8UKS - chains C and K of the 13 polymer chains in the assembly; structure by X-ray diffraction, 3.40 A resolution.

== Chain C ==
Name: DNA-directed RNA polymerase II subunit RPB3
From: Saccharomyces cerevisiae S288C
UniProt: P16370 (RPB3_YEAST); numbering as in UniProt (aligned over 1-318)
Chain sequence (318 residues; row label = number of the first residue in the row):
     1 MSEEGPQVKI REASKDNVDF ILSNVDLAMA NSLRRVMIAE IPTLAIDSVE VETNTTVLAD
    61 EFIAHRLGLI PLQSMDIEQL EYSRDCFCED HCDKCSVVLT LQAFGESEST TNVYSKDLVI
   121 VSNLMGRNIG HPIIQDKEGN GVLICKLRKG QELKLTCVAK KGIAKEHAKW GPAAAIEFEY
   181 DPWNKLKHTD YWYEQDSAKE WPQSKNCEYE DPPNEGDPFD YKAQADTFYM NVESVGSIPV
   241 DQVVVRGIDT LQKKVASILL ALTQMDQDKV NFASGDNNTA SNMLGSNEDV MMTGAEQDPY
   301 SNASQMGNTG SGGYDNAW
Not modelled in the structure: 1, 269-318
Ion coordination: Zn2+: Cys-86, Cys-88, Cys-92, Cys-95
Swiss-Prot annotation at these positions:
  - binding site (Zn(2+)): Cys-86, Cys-88, Cys-92, Cys-95
  - modified residue: Ser-2 (N-acetylserine)
  - natural variant: Ala-30 (A30D: In mutant RPB3-1)
  - mutagenesis: Lys-9 (K9E: Transcript termination readthrough)

== Chain K ==
Name: DNA-directed RNA polymerase II subunit RPB11
From: Saccharomyces cerevisiae S288C
UniProt: P38902 (RPB11_YEAST); numbering as in UniProt (aligned over 1-120)
Chain sequence (120 residues; row label = number of the first residue in the row):
     1 MNAPDRFELF LLGEGESKLK IDPDTKAPNA VVITFEKEDH TLGNLIRAEL LNDRKVLFAA
    61 YKVEHPFFAR FKLRIQTTEG YDPKDALKNA CNSIINKLGA LKTNFETEWN LQTLAADDAF
Not modelled in the structure: 115-120
Swiss-Prot annotation at these positions:
  - mutagenesis: Glu-108 (E108G/V: Transcript termination readthrough; E108K: Transcript termination readthrough. Lethal), Leu-111 (L111P: Transcript termination readthrough), Leu-114 (L114P: Transcript termination readthrough)

== Chain C / chain K interface ==
Contacting residue pairs (75):
  Ser-2(C) / Asn-104(K)  hydrogen bond
  Glu-3(C) / Ala-100(K)
  Glu-3(C) / Thr-103(K)
  Glu-3(C) / Asn-104(K)  hydrogen bond (backbone-side chain)
  Glu-4(C) / Ala-100(K)
  Pro-6(C) / Lys-97(K)
  Pro-6(C) / Leu-101(K)  hydrophobic
  Pro-6(C) / Asn-104(K)  hydrogen bond (backbone-side chain)
  Val-8(C) / Leu-101(K)  hydrophobic
  Val-8(C) / Phe-105(K)  hydrophobic
  Val-8(C) / Glu-108(K)
  Lys-9(C) / Glu-108(K)
  Ile-10(C) / Phe-105(K)  hydrophobic
  Ile-10(C) / Glu-108(K)
  Ile-10(C) / Trp-109(K)
  Ile-10(C) / Gln-112(K)  hydrogen bond (backbone-side chain)
  Ala-13(C) / Leu-114(K)
  Val-18(C) / Trp-109(K)
  Phe-20(C) / Phe-105(K)  hydrophobic
  Leu-22(C) / Leu-101(K)  hydrophobic
  Val-25(C) / Leu-101(K)  hydrophobic
  Ala-28(C) / Asn-44(K)
  Ala-28(C) / Ala-48(K)  hydrophobic
  Met-29(C) / Leu-45(K)  hydrophobic
  Ser-32(C) / Thr-41(K)  hydrogen bond (side chain-backbone)
  Ser-32(C) / Leu-45(K)
  Leu-33(C) / Leu-101(K)  hydrophobic
  Arg-35(C) / Asp-39(K)  salt bridge
  Arg-35(C) / His-40(K)
  Arg-35(C) / Thr-41(K)  hydrogen bond
  Val-36(C) / Thr-41(K)
  Arg-84(C) / Phe-10(K)
  Arg-84(C) / Leu-11(K)
  Ile-163(C) / Phe-10(K)  hydrophobic
  Ala-164(C) / Arg-6(K)
  Lys-165(C) / Arg-6(K)  hydrogen bond (backbone-side chain)
  Glu-166(C) / Arg-6(K)  hydrogen bond (backbone-side chain)
  His-167(C) / Arg-6(K)
  Asp-241(C) / Phe-105(K)
  Asp-241(C) / Trp-109(K)
  Val-244(C) / Phe-105(K)  hydrophobic
  Val-245(C) / Lys-102(K)
  Ile-248(C) / Leu-98(K)
  Ile-248(C) / Leu-101(K)  hydrophobic
  Ile-248(C) / Lys-102(K)
  Asp-249(C) / Lys-102(K)  salt bridge
  Leu-251(C) / Thr-41(K)
  Leu-251(C) / Leu-45(K)  hydrophobic
  Leu-251(C) / Leu-98(K)  hydrophobic
  Gln-252(C) / Ile-95(K)  hydrogen bond (side chain-backbone)
  Gln-252(C) / Leu-98(K)
  Gln-252(C) / Gly-99(K)
  Gln-252(C) / Lys-102(K)  hydrogen bond
  Lys-254(C) / Glu-38(K)  salt bridge
  Lys-254(C) / Leu-42(K)
  Val-255(C) / Leu-42(K)  hydrophobic
  Val-255(C) / Cys-91(K)
  Val-255(C) / Ile-95(K)  hydrophobic
  Ala-256(C) / Ile-95(K)
  Ile-258(C) / Lys-18(K)
  Ile-258(C) / Leu-19(K)
  Ile-258(C) / Phe-35(K)  hydrophobic
  Ile-258(C) / Leu-42(K)  hydrophobic
  Ile-258(C) / Cys-91(K)  hydrophobic
  Leu-259(C) / Lys-88(K)  hydrogen bond (backbone-side chain)
  Leu-259(C) / Cys-91(K)  hydrophobic
  Leu-259(C) / Asn-92(K)
  Leu-259(C) / Ile-95(K)  hydrophobic
  Leu-262(C) / Leu-19(K)  hydrophobic
  Leu-262(C) / Ile-21(K)  hydrophobic
  Leu-262(C) / Leu-87(K)  hydrophobic
  Leu-262(C) / Lys-88(K)
  Thr-263(C) / Lys-88(K)
  Met-265(C) / Leu-19(K)
  Asp-266(C) / Lys-88(K)
Interface residues without a listed pair, chain C (45 interface residues in all): Gln-7, Ser-14, Asp-26, Ala-168, Ala-261
Interface residues without a listed pair, chain K (40 interface residues in all): Phe-7, Lys-20, Glu-49, Asn-52, Ile-94, Glu-106, Thr-107

== Overview ==
45 residues of chain C face 40 of chain K across their interface, with 11 hydrogen bonds and 3 salt bridges.
Among the polar pairs are Arg-35(C)/Asp-39(K), Asp-249(C)/Lys-102(K) and Lys-254(C)/Glu-38(K).
Here chain C is DNA-directed RNA polymerase II subunit RPB3 and chain K is DNA-directed RNA polymerase II
subunit RPB11, both from Saccharomyces cerevisiae S288C. Entry 8UKS (RNA polymerase II elongation complex with
Fapy-dG lesion soaking with CTP before chemistry) was determined by X-ray diffraction (same publication as
8UKQ, 8UKR, 8UKT and 8UKU).
